PDB entry 6PBV | X-ray diffraction, 1.57 A resolution | chains A and B of the 3 polymer chains in the assembly

Chain A:
Molecule: Fab668 light chain
Source organism: Homo sapiens
Chain sequence (216 residues; row label = number of the first residue in the row; note: 1 number in that range is skipped by the numbering (no residue carries it; nothing is unmodelled there); a row labelled like 27A-27C holds insertion residues (27A, then the next letters in order)):
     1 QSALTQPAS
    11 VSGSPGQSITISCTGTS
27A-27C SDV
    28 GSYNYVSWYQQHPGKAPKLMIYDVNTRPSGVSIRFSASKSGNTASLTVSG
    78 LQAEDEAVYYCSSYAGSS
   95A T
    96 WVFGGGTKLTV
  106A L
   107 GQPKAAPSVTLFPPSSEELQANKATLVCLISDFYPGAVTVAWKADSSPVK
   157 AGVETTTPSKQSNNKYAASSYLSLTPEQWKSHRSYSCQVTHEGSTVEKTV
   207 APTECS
Not modelled in the structure: 1-2, 209-212
Disulfide bonds: Cys23-Cys88, Cys134-Cys193

Chain B:
Molecule: Fab668 heavy chain
Source organism: Homo sapiens
Chain sequence (229 residues; row label = number of the first residue in the row; a row labelled like 82A-82C holds insertion residues (82A, then the next letters in order)):
     1 EVQLVQSGAEVKKPGASVKVSCKASGFTFTDYAMHWVRQAPGQRLEWMGW
    51 IN
   52A A
    53 GNGYTKYSQKFQDRLTITRDTFASTVYMEL
82A-82C SSL
    83 RSEDTTVYYCARDGFCPS
100A-100I NTCSGYYGM
   101 DVWGQGTTVTVSSASTKGPSVFPLAPSSKSTSGGTAALGCLVKDYFPEPV
   151 TVSWNSGALTSGVHTFPAVLQSSGLYSLSSVVTVPSSSLGTQTYICNVNH
   201 KPSNTKVDKKVEPKSC
Not modelled in the structure: 127-132, 215-216
Disulfide bonds: Cys22-Cys92, Cys98-Cys100C, Cys140-Cys196
Modified / non-standard residues: Glu1 (pyroglutamic acid; PCA)
What the authors report for this chain:
  - contacts within the chain: Cys98-Tyr100F (hydrophobic contact), Tyr100F-Tyr100G (hydrophobic contact), Cys98-Tyr100G (hydrophobic contact)

How chain A and chain B interact:
Residue-residue contacts - 72 pairs, chain A then chain B:
  Ala3(A) - Arg44(B)
  Tyr32(A) - Cys100C(B)  hydrogen bond (side chain-backbone)
  Tyr32(A) - Ser100D(B)
  Tyr32(A) - Tyr100G(B)
  Ser34(A) - Gly100H(B)
  Tyr36(A) - Gly100H(B)
  Tyr36(A) - Met100I(B)  hydrogen bond (side chain-backbone)
  Gln38(A) - Gln39(B)  hydrogen bond
  Gln38(A) - Tyr91(B)
  Lys42(A) - Tyr91(B)
  Ala43(A) - Tyr91(B)  hydrophobic
  Ala43(A) - Trp103(B)  hydrophobic
  Ala43(A) - Gly104(B)
  Pro44(A) - Leu45(B)  hydrophobic
  Pro44(A) - Trp103(B)
  Leu46(A) - Met100I(B)
  Leu46(A) - Asp101(B)
  Tyr49(A) - Tyr100G(B)
  Asp50(A) - Ser100D(B)
  Asp50(A) - Gly100E(B)  hydrogen bond (side chain-backbone)
  Tyr87(A) - Gln39(B)  hydrogen bond
  Tyr87(A) - Gln43(B)  hydrogen bond (side chain-backbone)
  Tyr87(A) - Arg44(B)
  Tyr87(A) - Leu45(B)  hydrophobic
  Ser94(A) - Lys58(B)  hydrogen bond (backbone-side chain)
  Ser95(A) - Trp47(B)
  Ser95(A) - Trp50(B)  hydrogen bond (backbone-side chain)
  Ser95(A) - Lys58(B)
  Thr95A(A) - Trp47(B)
  Thr95A(A) - Lys58(B)
  Trp96(A) - His35(B)
  Trp96(A) - Trp47(B)
  Trp96(A) - Trp50(B)
  Trp96(A) - Tyr100G(B)  hydrophobic
  Phe98(A) - Val37(B)  hydrophobic
  Phe98(A) - Leu45(B)
  Phe98(A) - Trp47(B)
  Phe98(A) - Met100I(B)  hydrophobic
  Gly99(A) - Arg44(B)
  Gly100(A) - Arg44(B)
  Phe118(A) - Leu124(B)  hydrophobic
  Phe118(A) - Ala125(B)
  Phe118(A) - Ala137(B)
  Phe118(A) - Val181(B)  hydrophobic
  Ser121(A) - Phe122(B)
  Ser121(A) - Pro123(B)
  Glu123(A) - Phe122(B)
  Glu123(A) - Pro123(B)
  Glu123(A) - Lys209(B)  salt bridge
  Glu124(A) - Phe122(B)
  Glu124(A) - Lys143(B)
  Thr131(A) - Lys143(B)
  Val133(A) - Ser179(B)
  Leu135(A) - Phe166(B)  hydrophobic
  Leu135(A) - Val181(B)  hydrophobic
  Ile136(A) - Phe166(B)
  Glu160(A) - Val169(B)
  Glu160(A) - Leu170(B)
  Thr162(A) - Ala168(B)
  Thr162(A) - Val169(B)
  Ser165(A) - Pro167(B)
  Gln167(A) - His164(B)  hydrogen bond
  Ala173(A) - His164(B)
  Ala173(A) - Phe166(B)  hydrophobic
  Ala174(A) - Phe166(B)
  Ser175(A) - Phe166(B)
  Ser175(A) - Pro167(B)
  Tyr177(A) - Leu141(B)  hydrophobic
  Tyr177(A) - Val169(B)  hydrophobic
  Tyr177(A) - Ser177(B)
  Tyr177(A) - Leu178(B)
  Tyr177(A) - Ser179(B)  hydrogen bond
Interface residues without a listed pair, chain A (40 interface residues in all): Thr116, Pro119, Ala127, Lys129, Ser137
Interface residues without a listed pair, chain B (43 interface residues in all): Glu46, Tyr100F, Val121, Leu138, Gly139, Gln171

Summary:
40 residues of chain A face 43 of chain B across their interface, with 10 hydrogen bonds and 1 salt bridge.
Polar contacts include Glu123(A)-Lys209(B), Tyr32(A)-Cys100C(B) and Tyr36(A)-Met100I(B). The paper reports
contacts within the chain involving Cys98(B), Cys100C(B) and Tyr100F(B) among others.
Chain A is Fab668 light chain and chain B is Fab668 heavy chain, both from Homo sapiens; the structure,
Crystal structure of Fab668 complex, was determined by X-ray diffraction together with 6PBW from the same
study.
